PDB entry 7AU5 | X-ray diffraction, 2.20 A resolution | chains C and E of the 6 polymer chains in the assembly

Chain C:
Protein: Tubulin alpha-1B chain
From: Bos taurus
UniProtKB: P81947 (TBA1B_BOVIN); residue numbers follow UniProt; this construct covers 1-451
Chain sequence (451 residues; numbered 1 to 451; the number before each row is that of its first residue):
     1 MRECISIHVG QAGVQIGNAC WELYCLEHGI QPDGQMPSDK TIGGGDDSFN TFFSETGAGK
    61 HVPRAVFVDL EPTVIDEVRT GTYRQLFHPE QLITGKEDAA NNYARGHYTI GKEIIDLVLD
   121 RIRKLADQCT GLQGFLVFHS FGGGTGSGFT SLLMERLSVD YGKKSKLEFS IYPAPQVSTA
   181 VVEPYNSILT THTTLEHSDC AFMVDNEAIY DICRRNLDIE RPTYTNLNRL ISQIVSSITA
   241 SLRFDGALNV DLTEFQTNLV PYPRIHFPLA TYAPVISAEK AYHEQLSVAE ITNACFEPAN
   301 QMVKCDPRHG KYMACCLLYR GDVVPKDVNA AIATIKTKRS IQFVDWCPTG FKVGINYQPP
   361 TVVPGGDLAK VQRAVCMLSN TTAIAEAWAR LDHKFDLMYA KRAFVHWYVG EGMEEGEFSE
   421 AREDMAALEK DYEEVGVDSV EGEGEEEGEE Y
Disordered / not traced: 441-451
Bound ions: Ca2+: D39, T41, G44, E55
Ligand contacts: GTP (guanosine-5'-triphosphate): G10, Q11, A12, Q15, I16, D69, D98, A99, A100, N101, S140, G142, G143, G144, T145, G146, I171, P173, V177, S178, T179, E183, N206, Y224, L227, N228, I231
Reported in the primary citation:
  - binding site for the ligand RYK: V181

Chain E:
Protein: Stathmin-4
From: Rattus norvegicus
UniProtKB: P63043 (STMN4_RAT); residues 5-145 here correspond to UniProt positions 49-189 (UniProt number = residue number + 44)
Chain sequence (143 residues; each row starts with the number of its first residue):
     3 MADMEVIELN KCTSGQSFEV ILKPPSFDGV PEFNASLPRR RDPSLEEIQK KLEAAEERRK
    63 YQEAELLKHL AEKREHEREV IQKAIEENNN FIKMAKEKLA QKMESNKENR EAHLAAMLER
   123 LQEKDKHAEE VRKNKELKEE ASR
Disordered / not traced: 3-5, 29-42, 144-145
Differences from the reference sequence: expression tag (3-4)
UniProt features mapped onto this chain:
  - modified residue: S46 (Phosphoserine)

Chain C / chain E interface:
Contacting residue pairs - 31 pairs, chain C then chain E:
  H107(C) with K104(E); M105(E)
  Y108(C) with K104(E); M105(E), hydrophobic; N108(E)
  T109(C) with R112(E)
  K112(C) with M105(E)
  L152(C) with L101(E), hydrophobic
  E155(C) with L101(E); K104(E), salt bridge
  R156(C) with L101(E)
  S158(C) with F93(E); I94(E)
  V159(C) with I94(E); K98(E)
  G162(C) with I94(E)
  K163(C) with N90(E), hydrogen bond (backbone-side chain); F93(E)
  T193(C) with K104(E)
  H197(C) with F93(E)
  V409(C) with H115(E), hydrogen bond (backbone-side chain)
  G410(C) with R112(E); H115(E)
  E411(C) with N108(E), hydrogen bond (backbone-side chain); R112(E), salt bridge
  G412(C) with N108(E); N111(E), hydrogen bond (backbone-side chain); R112(E)
  M413(C) with N108(E)
  E414(C) with S107(E); N111(E), hydrogen bond
Other interface residues (no listed pair), chain C (20 interface residues in all): E196
Other interface residues (no listed pair), chain E (14 interface residues in all): A97, K100

Summary:
The interface between chain C and chain E involves 20 residues on one side and 14 on the other, with 5
hydrogen bonds and 2 salt bridges. Among the polar pairs are E155(C)-K104(E), E411(C)-R112(E) and
K163(C)-N90(E). Chain C binds GTP. The paper reports a binding site for the ligand RYK at V181(C).
Here chain C is Tubulin alpha-1B chain (Bos taurus) and chain E is Stathmin-4 (Rattus norvegicus). Entry 7AU5
(Tubulin-noscapine-analogue-14e complex) was determined by X-ray diffraction.
